PDB entry 5VYA | electron microscopy, 4.00 A resolution | chains C and P of the 7 polymer chains in the assembly

Chain C:
Name: Heat shock protein 104
Organism: Saccharomyces cerevisiae (strain ATCC 204508 / S288c)
UniProtKB: P31539 (HS104_YEAST); residues 1-908 here = UniProt positions 1-908
Sequence (908 residues; numbered 1 to 908; the number before each row is that of its first residue):
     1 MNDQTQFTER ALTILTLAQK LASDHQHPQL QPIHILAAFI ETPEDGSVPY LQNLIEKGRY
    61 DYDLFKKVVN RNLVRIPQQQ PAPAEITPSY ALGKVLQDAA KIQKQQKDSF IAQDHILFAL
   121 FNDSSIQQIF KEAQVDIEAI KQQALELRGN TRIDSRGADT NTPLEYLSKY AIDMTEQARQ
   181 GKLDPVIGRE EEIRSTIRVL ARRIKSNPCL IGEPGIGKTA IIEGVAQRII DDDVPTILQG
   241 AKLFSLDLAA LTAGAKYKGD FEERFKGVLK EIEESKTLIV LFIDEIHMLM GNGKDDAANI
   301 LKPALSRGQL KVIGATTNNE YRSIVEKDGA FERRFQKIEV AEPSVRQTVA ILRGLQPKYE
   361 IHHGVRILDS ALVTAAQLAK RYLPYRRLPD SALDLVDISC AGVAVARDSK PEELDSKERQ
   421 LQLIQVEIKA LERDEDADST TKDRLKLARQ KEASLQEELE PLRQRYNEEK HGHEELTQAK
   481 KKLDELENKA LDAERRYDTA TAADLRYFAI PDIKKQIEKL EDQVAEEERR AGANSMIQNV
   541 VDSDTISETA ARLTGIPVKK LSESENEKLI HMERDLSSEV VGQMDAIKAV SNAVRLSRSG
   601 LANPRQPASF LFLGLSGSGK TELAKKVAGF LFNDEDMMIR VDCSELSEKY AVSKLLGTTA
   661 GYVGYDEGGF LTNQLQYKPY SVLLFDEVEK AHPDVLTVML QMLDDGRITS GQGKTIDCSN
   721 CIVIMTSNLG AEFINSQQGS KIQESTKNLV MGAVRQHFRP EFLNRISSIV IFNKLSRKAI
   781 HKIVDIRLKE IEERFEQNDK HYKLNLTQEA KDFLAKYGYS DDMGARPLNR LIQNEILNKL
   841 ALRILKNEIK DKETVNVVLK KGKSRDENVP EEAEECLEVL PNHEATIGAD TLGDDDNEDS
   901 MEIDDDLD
Unresolved in the structure: 1-164, 411-537, 860-873, 885-908
Residues lining bound ligands:
  - ATP-gamma-S (AGS; phosphothiophosphoric acid-adenylate ester), molecule 1: Asp184, Pro185, Val186, Ile187, Arg189, Pro214, Gly215, Ile216, Gly217, Lys218, Thr219, Ala220, Glu223, Asp284, Ile351, Leu355, Pro389, Leu393
  - ATP-gamma-S (AGS), molecule 2: Ile204, Lys205, Arg307, Ala330, Arg333, Arg334
  - ATP-gamma-S (AGS), molecule 3: Glu579, Val580, Val581, Ser616, Gly617, Ser618, Gly619, Lys620, Thr621, Glu622, Glu687, Asn728, Leu775, Ile783, Arg787, Glu790, Ala825, Arg826
Curated features (UniProtKB/Swiss-Prot):
  - region: Asp905 to Asp908 (Interaction surface for TPR repeats)
  - motif: Asn773 to Lys789 (Nuclear localization signal)
  - binding site (ATP): Gly212 to Thr219, Gly614 to Thr621
  - modified residue: Met1 (N-acetylmethionine), Ser206 (Phosphoserine), Ser306 (Phosphoserine), Thr499 (Phosphothreonine), Ser535 (Phosphoserine)
  - cross-link (Glycyl lysine isopeptide (Lys-Gly)): Lys442 (interchain with G-Cter in ubiquitin), Lys620 (interchain with G-Cter in ubiquitin)
  - mutagenesis: Asp184 (D184A/D/F/N/L/Q/S: Confers resistance to prion-curing by guanidine; D184K/W/Y: Impairs prion propagation), Gly217 (G217S: Largely reduces ATP hydrolysis. Alters bud morphology and causes septin mislocalization; when associated with I-499; G217V: Completely abolishes ATP hydrolysis), Lys218 (K218T: Abolishes substrate binding. Unable to confer thermotolerance. Reduces ATP hydrolysis by 98%; when associated with T-315. Completely abolishes ATPase activity; when associated with T-620), Tyr257 (Y257A: Reduces thermotolerance 10-fold), Glu285 (E285Q: In HSP104(TRAP); completely abolishes ATP hydrolysis, but does not affect nucleotide binding, thus keeping HSP104 in an ATP-bound state; when associated with Q-687), Ala315 (A315T: Reduces ATP hydrolysis by 98%; when associated with T-218), Thr317 (T317A: Reduces rate of ATP hydrolysis at NBD1 nearly 10-fold. No effect on oligomerization), Arg334 (R334M: Reduces ATPase activity by 80%. Impairs oligomerization), Arg419 (R419M: Reduces ATPase activity by 80%), Arg444 (R444M: Reduces ATPase activity by 80%), Leu462 (L462R: Impairs prion propagation, but does not affect thermotolerance), Arg495 (R495M: Increases ATPase activity 3-fold), 18 further mutagenesis entries in UniProt
Reported in the primary citation:
  - binding site for Alpha-S1-casein (chain P): Tyr257, Tyr662
  - binding site for ATP-gamma-S: Arg334, Arg765
  - mutagenesis - N728A (Kd 33nM): increased binding to ATP
  - mutagenesis - T317A (Kd > 2muM): unchanged binding to ATP
  - mutagenesis - T317A (Kd 1.4muM): decreased binding to ATPgammaS
  - mutagenesis - N728A (Kd 16-20nM): unchanged binding to ATPgammaS
  - mutagenesis - T317A (Kd 1.4muM): decreased binding to ATP-gamma-S
  - mutagenesis - N728A (Kd 16-20nM): unchanged binding to ATP-gamma-S

Chain P:
Name: Alpha-S1-casein
Organism: Bos taurus
Sequence (28 residues; numbered 1 to 28; the number before each row is that of its first residue; X marks 28 residues of unknown identity (built as UNK)):
     1 XXXXXXXXXX XXXXXXXXXX XXXXXXXX

How chain C and chain P interact:
Chain C side of the interface, 8 residues: Ala255, Tyr257, Lys258, Asn292, Lys649, Gly661, Tyr662, Val663

Summary:
No residue of chain C is in contact with chain P. Ligands of chain C: 3 copies of ATP-gamma-S. From UniProt:
16 ATP-binding residues and 30 mutagenesis sites on chain C. The paper reports a binding site for
Alpha-S1-casein (chain P) at Tyr257(C) and Tyr662(C); N728A of chain C increases binding to ATP.
Here chain C is Heat shock protein 104 (Saccharomyces cerevisiae (strain ATCC 204508 / S288c)) and chain P is
Alpha-S1-casein (Bos taurus). Entry 5VYA (S. cerevisiae Hsp104:casein complex, Extended Conformation) was
determined by electron microscopy, deposited together with 5VY9, 5VJH and 5VY8.
